6C3N - chains A and B; structure by X-ray diffraction, 2.53 A resolution.

[Chain A (and B)]
Protein: B-cell lymphoma 6 protein
Source organism: Homo sapiens
Notes: chain B of this document is another copy of the same molecule, construct and numbering; everything in this record applies to it too
UniProtKB: P41182 (BCL6_HUMAN); numbering as in UniProt (aligned over 1-129)
Sequence (131 residues; numbered -1 to 129; the number before each row is that of its first residue; numbers below 1 keep their minus sign (Gly-1 is residue -1)):
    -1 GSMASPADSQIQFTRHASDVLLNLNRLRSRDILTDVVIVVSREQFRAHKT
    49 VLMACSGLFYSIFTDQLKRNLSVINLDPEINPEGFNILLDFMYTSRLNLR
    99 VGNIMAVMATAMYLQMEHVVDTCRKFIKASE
Not modelled in the structure: -1 to 6 (chain B: -1 to 6, 129)
Differences from the reference sequence: expression tag (-1 to 0); engineered mutation Gln8 (Cys in P41182), Arg67 (Cys in P41182), Asn84 (Cys in P41182), Val99 (Glu in P41182)
Residues lining bound ligands:
  - N-(2-phenylethyl)-N'-pyridin-3-ylthiourea (EHY), molecule 1: Asn21, Arg24, Leu25
  - N-(2-phenylethyl)-N'-pyridin-3-ylthiourea (EHY), molecule 2: Met51, Ala52, Cys53, Ser54, Gly55, Tyr58

[How chain A and chain B interact]
Contacting residue pairs (62):
  Gln8(A) with Arg94(B); Leu95(B); Asn96(B)
  Ile9(A) with Ser93(B); Arg94(B); Leu95(B), hydrogen bond (backbone-backbone); Leu97(B), hydrophobic; Thr120(B); Phe124(B), hydrophobic
  Gln10(A) with Ser93(B)
  Phe11(A) with Phe89(B), hydrophobic; Ser93(B), hydrogen bond (backbone-backbone); Thr120(B)
  His14(A) with Cys53(B); Phe89(B); Met90(B), hydrogen bond (side chain-backbone); Ser93(B)
  Ala15(A) with Ala15(B); Ser16(B); Ser93(B), hydrogen bond (backbone-side chain)
  Ser16(A) with Ala15(B)
  Val18(A) with Cys53(B), hydrophobic
  Leu19(A) with His14(B); Ala15(B), hydrophobic
  Asn21(A) with Ala52(B), hydrogen bond (side chain-backbone)
  Leu22(A) with Thr48(B)
  Arg28(A) with Tyr58(B), hydrogen bond
  Ile30(A) with Met51(B), hydrophobic
  Leu31(A) with Lys47(B); Met51(B), hydrophobic; Arg67(B)
  His46(A) with Thr48(B)
  Lys47(A) with Leu31(B)
  Thr48(A) with Leu22(B); His46(B)
  Met51(A) with Leu25(B), hydrophobic; Ile30(B), hydrophobic; Leu31(B), hydrophobic
  Ala52(A) with Asn21(B), hydrogen bond (backbone-side chain)
  Cys53(A) with His14(B); Val18(B), hydrophobic
  Tyr58(A) with Arg28(B), hydrogen bond
  Thr62(A) with Arg28(B)
  Arg67(A) with Ile30(B); Leu31(B)
  Phe89(A) with Phe11(B), hydrophobic; His14(B)
  Met90(A) with His14(B), hydrogen bond (backbone-side chain)
  Ser93(A) with Ile9(B); Gln10(B); Phe11(B), hydrogen bond (backbone-backbone); His14(B); Ala15(B), hydrogen bond (side chain-backbone)
  Arg94(A) with Gln8(B); Ile9(B)
  Leu95(A) with Gln8(B); Ile9(B), hydrogen bond (backbone-backbone); Phe11(B), hydrophobic
  Asn96(A) with Gln8(B)
  Leu97(A) with Ile9(B), hydrophobic
  Thr120(A) with Ile9(B); Phe11(B)
Also at the interface, not in a pair above, chain A (37 interface residues in all): Arg13, Leu25, Val49, Phe61, His116, Val117
Also at the interface, not in a pair above, chain B (37 interface residues in all): Leu19, Asp29, Thr62, Asn68, His116, Val117

[Overview]
The chain A/chain B interface involves 37 residues from each chain, with 12 hydrogen bonds. Among the polar
pairs are His14(A)-Met90(B), Ala15(A)-Ser93(B) and Asn21(A)-Ala52(B). Chain A binds
N-(2-phenylethyl)-N'-pyridin-3-ylthiourea.
Chain A and chain B are both B-cell lymphoma 6 protein (Homo sapiens); the structure, Crystal structure of
BCL6 BTB domain in complex with compound 7CC5, was determined by X-ray diffraction, deposited together with
6CQ1 and 6C3L.
